PDB entry 4D0L | X-ray diffraction, 2.94 A resolution | chains A and B

[Chain A]
Molecule: Phosphatidylinositol 4-kinase beta
From: Homo sapiens
Notes: EC 2.7.1.67
UniProt: Q9UBF8 (PI4KB_HUMAN); numbering as in UniProt; present here: 121-407, 508-784
Amino-acid sequence (566 residues; numbered 119 to 784; 100 numbers in that range are skipped by the numbering (no residue carries them; nothing is unmodelled there); the number before each row is that of its first residue):
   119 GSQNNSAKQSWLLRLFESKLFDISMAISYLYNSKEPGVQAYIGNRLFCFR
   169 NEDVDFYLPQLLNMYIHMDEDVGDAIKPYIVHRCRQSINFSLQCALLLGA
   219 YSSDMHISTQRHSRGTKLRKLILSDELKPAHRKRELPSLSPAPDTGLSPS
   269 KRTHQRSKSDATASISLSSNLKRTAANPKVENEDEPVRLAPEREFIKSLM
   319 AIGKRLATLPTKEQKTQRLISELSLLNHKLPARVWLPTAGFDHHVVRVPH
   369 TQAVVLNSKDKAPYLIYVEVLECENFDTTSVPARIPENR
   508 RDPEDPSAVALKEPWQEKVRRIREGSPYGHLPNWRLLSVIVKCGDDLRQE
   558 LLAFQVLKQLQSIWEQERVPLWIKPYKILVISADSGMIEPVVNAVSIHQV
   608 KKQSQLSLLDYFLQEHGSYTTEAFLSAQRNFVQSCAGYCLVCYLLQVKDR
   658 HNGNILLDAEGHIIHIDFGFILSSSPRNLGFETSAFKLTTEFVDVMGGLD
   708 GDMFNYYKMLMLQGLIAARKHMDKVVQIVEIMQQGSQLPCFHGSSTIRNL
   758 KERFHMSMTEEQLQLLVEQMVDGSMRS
Unresolved in the structure: 119-127, 222-231, 243-305, 407, 508-512, 683-690
Construct notes: expression tag (119-120); engineered mutation Ala294 (Ser in Q9UBF8)
Ligand contacts: pik-93 (093; N-(5-(4-chloro-3-(2-hydroxy-ethylsulfamoyl)- phenylthiazole-2-yl)-acetamide): Leu374, Pro381, Ile547, Lys549, Glu557, Tyr583, Ile595, Glu596, Pro597, Val598, Ala601, Gly660, Asn661, Leu663, Ile673, Asp674
Swiss-Prot annotation at these positions:
  - modified residue: Ser258 (Phosphoserine), Thr263 (Phosphothreonine), Ser266 (Phosphoserine), Ser275 (Phosphoserine), Ser277 (Phosphoserine), Ser284 (Phosphoserine)
  - natural variant: Gln121 (Q121R: In DFNA87)
From the paper describing this entry:
  - binding site for GTP-gamma-S: Gly155
  - binding site for pik-93: Lys549, Tyr583, Val598
  - contacts within the chain: Phe561-Tyr583

[Chain B]
Molecule: Ras-related protein rab-11A
From: Homo sapiens
Notes: EC 3.6.5.2
UniProt: P62491 (RB11A_HUMAN); residue numbers follow UniProt; this construct covers 1-216
Amino-acid sequence (219 residues; numbered -2 to 216; the number before each row is that of its first residue; numbers below 1 keep their minus sign (Gly-2 is residue -2)):
    -2 GSHMGTRDDEYDYLFKVVLIGDSGVGKSNLLSRFTRNEFNLESKSTIGVE
    48 FATRSIQVDGKTIKAQIWDTAGLERYRAITSAYYRGAVGALLVYDIAKHL
    98 TYENVERWLKELRDHADSNIVIMLVGNKSDLRHLRAVPTDEARAFAEKNG
   148 LSFIETSALDSTNVEAAFQTILTEIYRIVSQKQMSDRRENDMSPSNNVVP
   198 IHVPPTTENKPKVQCCQNI
Unresolved in the structure: -2 to 5, 179-216
Construct notes: expression tag (-2 to 0); engineered mutation Leu70 (Gln in P62491)
Ligand contacts: GTP-gamma-S: Asp19, Ser20, Gly21, Val22, Gly23, Lys24, Ser25, Asn26, Phe36, Asn37, Leu38, Glu39, Ser40, Ser42, Thr43, Asp66, Ala68, Gly69, Leu70, Asn124, Lys125, Asp127, Leu128, Ser154, Ala155, Leu156
Swiss-Prot annotation at these positions:
  - motif: Phe36 to Glu47 (Switch 1), Thr67 to Gly86 (Switch 2)
  - binding site (GTP): Ser20, Gly21, Val22, Gly23, Lys24, Ser25, Asn26, Asn37, Leu38, Ser40, Ser42, Thr43, Gly69, Asn124, Lys125, Asp127, Ala155, Leu156
  - binding site (Mg(2+)): Ser25, Thr43, Asp66
  - modified residue: Gly2 (N-acetylglycine), Cys213 (Cysteine methyl ester)
  - lipidation (S-geranylgeranyl cysteine): Cys212, Cys213
  - glycosylation: Arg4 (Microbial infection: N-beta-linked (GlcNAc) arginine)
  - mutagenesis: Lys13 (K13N: Abolishes SH3BP5-mediated guanine nucleotide exchange), Val22 (V22M: Impairs protein folding), Lys24 (K24R: Impairs protein folding and decreases affinity for guanine nucleotides), Ser25 (S25N: Dominant-negative mutant (GDP-bound form). Induces increased number of binucleated cells, indicating defects in cytokinesis. Inhibits the transport of NPC1L1 to the plama membrane ...), Phe36 (F36A: Nearly abolishes SH3BP5-mediated guanine nucleotide exchange), Leu38 (L38A: Decreases SH3BP5-mediated guanine nucleotide exchange; L38P: Nearly abolishes SH3BP5-mediated guanine nucleotide exchange), Ser40 (S40F: Nearly abolishes SH3BP5-mediated guanine nucleotide exchange), Lys41 (K41A: Mildly decreases SH3BP5-mediated guanine nucleotide exchange; K41P: Abolishes SH3BP5-mediated guanine nucleotide exchange), Ile44 (I44A: Abolishes SH3BP5-mediated guanine nucleotide exchange), Arg82 (R82C: Decreases SH3BP5-mediated guanine nucleotide exchange), Ser154 (S154L: Impairs protein folding)

[Interface between chain A and chain B]
Contacting residue pairs (18):
  Ser128(A) - Phe36(B)
  Leu130(A) - Glu39(B)
  Leu131(A) - Phe36(B)  hydrophobic
  Leu131(A) - Leu156(B)  hydrophobic
  Phe134(A) - Leu38(B)  hydrophobic
  Glu153(A) - Leu38(B)
  Glu153(A) - Glu39(B)
  Glu153(A) - Ser40(B)  hydrogen bond (side chain-backbone)
  Gly155(A) - Leu38(B)
  Ala158(A) - Leu131(B)
  Tyr159(A) - Leu156(B)  hydrophobic
  Asn162(A) - Asp127(B)
  Asn162(A) - Leu128(B)
  Asn162(A) - Arg129(B)
  Asn162(A) - His130(B)  hydrogen bond (side chain-backbone)
  Asn162(A) - Leu131(B)  hydrogen bond (side chain-backbone)
  Phe165(A) - His130(B)
  Pro196(A) - Leu131(B)  hydrophobic
Other interface residues (no listed pair), chain A (14 interface residues in all): Glu135, Val156, Gly161
Other interface residues (no listed pair), chain B (11 interface residues in all): Asn37
From the paper, about this interface:
  - interface residues, chain A: Tyr159(A), Asn162(A), Phe165(A)
  - hot spots on chain A (mutagenesis) - G155D: decreased binding to Ras-related protein rab-11A (chain B)
  - hot spots on chain A (mutagenesis) - Y159A, Y159A/N162A, N162A, F165A: abolished binding to Ras-related protein rab-11A (chain B)
  - interface residues, chain B: Leu38(B)

[In short]
14 residues of chain A face 11 of chain B across their interface; the contacts include 3 hydrogen bonds. Polar
contacts include Glu153(A)-Ser40(B), Asn162(A)-His130(B) and Asn162(A)-Leu131(B). The paper reports a binding
site for pik-93 at Lys549(A), Tyr583(A) and Val598(A); Y159A, Y159A/N162A and N162A of chain A, among others,
abolish binding to Ras-related protein rab-11A (chain B); 5 substitutions were tested in all.
Chain A is Phosphatidylinositol 4-kinase beta and chain B is Ras-related protein rab-11A, both from Homo
sapiens; the structure, Phosphatidylinositol 4-kinase III beta-PIK93 in a complex with Rab11a- GTP gammaS, was
determined by X-ray diffraction together with 4D0M from the same study.
